Entry 6QVS (X-ray diffraction, 1.60 A resolution); this record covers chain A.

# Chain A
Protein: Beta-galactoside alpha-2,6-sialyltransferase 1
Source organism: Homo sapiens
Notes: EC 2.4.99.1
UniProtKB: P15907 (SIAT1_HUMAN); residue numbers follow UniProt; this construct covers 132-406
Amino-acid sequence (275 residues; numbered 132 to 406; the number before each row is that of its first residue):
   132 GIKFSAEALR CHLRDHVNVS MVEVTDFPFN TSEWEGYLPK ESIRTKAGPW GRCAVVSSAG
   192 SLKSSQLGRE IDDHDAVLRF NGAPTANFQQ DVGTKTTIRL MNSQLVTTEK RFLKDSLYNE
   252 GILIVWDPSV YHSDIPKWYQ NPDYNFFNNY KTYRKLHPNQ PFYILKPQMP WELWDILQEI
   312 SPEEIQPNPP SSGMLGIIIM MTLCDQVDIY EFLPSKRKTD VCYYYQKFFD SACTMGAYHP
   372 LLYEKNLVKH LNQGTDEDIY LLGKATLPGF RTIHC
Not modelled in the structure: 366-371
Disulfides: C142-C406, C184-C335, C353-C364
Swiss-Prot annotation at these positions:
  - binding site (substrate): S189, N212, N233, S322 to G324, C353, Y354, T365, Y369, H370, K376
  - modified residue: Y369 (Phosphotyrosine)
  - glycosylation (N-linked (GlcNAc...) asparagine): N149, N161

# In short
Curated annotation (UniProt) lists 12 substrate-binding residues.
Chain A is Beta-galactoside alpha-2,6-sialyltransferase 1 (Homo sapiens); the structure, Unliganded structure
of the human wild type Beta-galactoside alpha-2,6-sialyltransferase 1 (ST6Gal1), was determined by X-ray
diffraction together with 6QVT from the same study.
